PDB entry 8FNL | electron microscopy, 2.80 A resolution | chains A and H of the 12 polymer chains in the assembly

== Chain A (and H) ==
Protein: Lamina-associated polypeptide 2, isoform alpha, Integrase chimera
Source organism: Homo sapiens
Notes: EC 2.7.7.-, 3.1.-.-; chain H of this document is another copy of the same molecule, construct and numbering; everything in this record applies to it too
UniProt: chimeric construct of P42166, P12497: residues -53 to -3 from P42166 (LAP2A_HUMAN) positions 50-100 (UniProt number = residue number + 103); residues 1-288 from P12497 positions 1148-1435 (UniProt number = residue number + 1147)
Amino-acid sequence (364 residues; row label = number of the first residue in the row; numbers below 1 keep their minus sign (Gly-75 is residue -75)):
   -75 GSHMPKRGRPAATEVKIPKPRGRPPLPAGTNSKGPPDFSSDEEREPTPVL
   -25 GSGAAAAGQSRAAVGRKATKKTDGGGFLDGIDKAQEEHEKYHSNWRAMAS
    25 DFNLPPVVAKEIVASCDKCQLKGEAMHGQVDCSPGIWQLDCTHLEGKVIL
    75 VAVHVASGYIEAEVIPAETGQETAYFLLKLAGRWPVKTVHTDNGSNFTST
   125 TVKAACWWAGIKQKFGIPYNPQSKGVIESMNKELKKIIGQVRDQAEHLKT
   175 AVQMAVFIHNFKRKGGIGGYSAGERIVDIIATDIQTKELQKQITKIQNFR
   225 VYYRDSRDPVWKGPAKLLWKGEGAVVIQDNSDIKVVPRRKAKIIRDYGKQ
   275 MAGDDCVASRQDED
Disordered / not traced: -75 to 0, 229-235, 269-288 (chain H: -75 to 1, 45-56, 140-148, 229-234, 271-288)
Differences from the reference sequence: expression tag (-75 to -54); conflict Gln-17 (Arg86 in P42166); linker (-2 to 0); engineered mutation Lys138 (Glu1285 in P12497), Lys148 (Gln1295 in P12497)
Ion coordination: Zn2+: His12, His16, Cys40, Cys43; Mg2+ site 1: Asp64, Asp116 (together with Dolutegravir); Mg2+ site 2: Asp64, Glu152 (together with Dolutegravir)
Ligand contacts: Dolutegravir (DLU; (4R,12aS)-N-(2,4-difluorobenzyl)-7-hydroxy-4-methyl-6,8-dioxo-3,4,6,8,12,12a-hexahydro-2H-pyrido[1',2':4,5]pyrazino[2,1-b][1,3]oxazine-9-carboxamide): Asp64, Cys65, Asp116, Asn117, Gly118, Tyr143, Pro145, Gln146, Glu152
Curated features (UniProtKB/Swiss-Prot):
  - modified residue: Thr-46 (Phosphothreonine), Ser-44 (Phosphoserine), Ser-37 (Phosphoserine), Ser-36 (Phosphoserine), Thr-29 (Phosphothreonine), Ser-24 (Phosphoserine), Arg-15 (Omega-N-methylarginine)
  - zinc finger: Asp3 to Gln44 (Integrase-type)
  - DNA-binding region: Phe223 to Asp270 (Integrase-type)
  - binding site (Zn(2+)): His12, His16, Cys40, Cys43
  - binding site (Mg(2+)): Asp64, Asp116, Glu152
From the paper describing this entry:
  - mutagenesis - E138K/G140A/Q148K (1.0 kcal/mol): decreased binding to Dolutegravir (from molecular simulation)
  - mutagenesis - E138K/G140A/Q148K (1.0 kcal/mol): decreased binding to DTG (from molecular simulation)
  - catalytic residues: Glu152 (citing earlier work)
  - mutagenesis - G140A (3- to 5-fold), G140S (3- to 5-fold), Q148K (5- to 10-fold): decreased catalytic activity
  - mutagenesis - E138K: unchanged catalytic activity
  - mutagenesis - Q148K: decreased growth

== How chain A and chain H interact ==
Residue-residue contacts (10):
  Phe1(A) - Arg269(H)
  Lys14(A) - Trp131(H)  hydrogen bond (side chain-backbone)
  Lys14(A) - Trp132(H)  hydrogen bond (side chain-backbone)
  Tyr15(A) - Trp132(H)  hydrogen bond (side chain-backbone)
  Tyr15(A) - Ala133(H)
  Tyr15(A) - Gly134(H)
  Ser24(A) - Lys215(H)  hydrogen bond
  Asp25(A) - Lys215(H)  salt bridge
  Asn27(A) - Thr218(H)
  Asn27(A) - Lys219(H)
Also at the interface, not in a pair above, chain H (9 interface residues in all): Glu212

== In short ==
The interface between chain A and chain H involves 6 residues on one side and 9 on the other, with 4 hydrogen
bonds and 1 salt bridge. Polar pairs include Asp25(A)-Lys215(H), Lys14(A)-Trp131(H) and Lys14(A)-Trp132(H).
The paper reports the catalytic residue Glu152(A); G140A, G140S and Q148K of chain A reduce catalytic
activity; 5 substitutions were tested in all.
Chain A and chain H are both Lamina-associated polypeptide 2, isoform alpha, Integrase chimera (Homo sapiens);
the structure, Structure of E138K/Q148K HIV-1 intasome with Dolutegravir bound, was determined by electron
microscopy together with 8FND, 8FNG, 8FNH, 8FNJ, 8FNM, 8FNO, 8FNP and 8FNQ from the same study.
